PDB entry 3EUQ | X-ray diffraction, 2.10 A resolution | chains A and B

[Chain A (and B)]
Name: Putative uncharacterized protein
Organism: Neurospora crassa
Notes: chain B of this document is another copy of the same molecule, construct and numbering; everything in this record applies to it too
Reference sequence: Q7S6N4 (Q7S6N4_NEUCR); numbering as in UniProt (aligned over 10-388)
Amino-acid sequence (379 residues; numbered 10 to 388; the number before each row is that of its first residue):
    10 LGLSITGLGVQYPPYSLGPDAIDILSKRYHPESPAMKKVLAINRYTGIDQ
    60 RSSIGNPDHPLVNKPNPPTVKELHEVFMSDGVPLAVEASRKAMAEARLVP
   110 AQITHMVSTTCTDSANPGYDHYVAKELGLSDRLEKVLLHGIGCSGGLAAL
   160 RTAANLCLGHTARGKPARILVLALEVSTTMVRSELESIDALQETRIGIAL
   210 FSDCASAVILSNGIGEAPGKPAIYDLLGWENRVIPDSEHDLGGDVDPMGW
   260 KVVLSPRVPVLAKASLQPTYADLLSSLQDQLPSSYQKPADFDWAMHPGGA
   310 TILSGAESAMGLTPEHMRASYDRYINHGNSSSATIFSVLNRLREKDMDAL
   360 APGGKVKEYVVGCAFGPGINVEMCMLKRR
Differences from the reference sequence: engineered mutation Gly252 (Phe in Q7S6N4)
Modified / non-standard residues: Cys152 (3-sulfinoalanine; CSD)
Reported in the primary citation:
  - conformationally variable residues: Cys152, Met189, Phe210
  - mutagenesis - C152T: abolished catalytic activity
  - mutagenesis - C120S, M189T: decreased catalytic activity

[Chain A / chain B interface]
Pairs across the interface - 104 pairs, chain A then chain B:
  Leu10(A) - Arg172(B)
  Val79(A) - Val254(B)
  Val79(A) - Asp255(B)
  Val79(A) - Pro256(B)
  Lys80(A) - Val254(B)
  Lys80(A) - Asp255(B)
  Cys120(A) - Asn125(B)
  Ser123(A) - His148(B)  hydrogen bond
  Ser123(A) - Val254(B)
  Ser123(A) - Trp259(B)  hydrogen bond
  Ala124(A) - His148(B)
  Ala124(A) - Gly149(B)
  Ala124(A) - Gly252(B)
  Asn125(A) - Cys120(B)
  Asn125(A) - Gly149(B)
  Asn125(A) - Ile150(B)
  Asn125(A) - Gly151(B)
  Asn125(A) - Gly251(B)
  Asn125(A) - Gly252(B)  hydrogen bond (backbone-backbone)
  Pro126(A) - Gly149(B)
  Pro126(A) - Leu250(B)
  Pro126(A) - Pro376(B)
  Pro126(A) - Gly377(B)
  Gly127(A) - Gly149(B)  hydrogen bond (backbone-backbone)
  His130(A) - Val242(B)
  His130(A) - Glu247(B)  salt bridge
  His130(A) - Gly377(B)
  Tyr131(A) - Glu247(B)
  Lys134(A) - Asp245(B)  salt bridge
  Lys134(A) - Glu247(B)  salt bridge
  Asp140(A) - Arg241(B)  salt bridge
  Asp140(A) - Val242(B)  hydrogen bond (backbone-backbone)
  Arg141(A) - Glu239(B)  salt bridge
  Arg141(A) - Asn240(B)  hydrogen bond (side chain-backbone)
  Arg141(A) - Arg241(B)
  Leu142(A) - Asn240(B)  hydrogen bond (backbone-side chain)
  Glu143(A) - Arg160(B)  salt bridge
  Glu143(A) - Asn164(B)  hydrogen bond
  Glu143(A) - Asn240(B)
  Val145(A) - Leu147(B)  hydrophobic
  Val145(A) - Thr161(B)
  Leu146(A) - Leu146(B)
  Leu146(A) - Leu147(B)
  Leu146(A) - His148(B)  hydrogen bond (backbone-backbone)
  Leu147(A) - Val145(B)  hydrophobic
  Leu147(A) - Leu146(B)
  His148(A) - Ser123(B)  hydrogen bond
  His148(A) - Ala124(B)
  His148(A) - Leu146(B)  hydrogen bond (backbone-backbone)
  His148(A) - His148(B)
  Gly149(A) - Ala124(B)
  Gly149(A) - Asn125(B)
  Gly149(A) - Pro126(B)
  Gly149(A) - Gly127(B)  hydrogen bond (backbone-backbone)
  Ile150(A) - Asn125(B)
  Gly151(A) - Asn125(B)
  Arg160(A) - Glu143(B)  salt bridge
  Thr161(A) - Val145(B)
  Asn164(A) - Glu143(B)  hydrogen bond
  Asn164(A) - Asn164(B)
  Asn164(A) - Leu165(B)
  Asn164(A) - Gly168(B)
  Leu165(A) - Asn164(B)
  Leu165(A) - Leu165(B)  hydrophobic
  Leu167(A) - Leu167(B)
  Leu167(A) - Gly168(B)
  Leu167(A) - Ala171(B)
  Leu167(A) - Arg172(B)
  Gly168(A) - Asn164(B)
  Gly168(A) - Leu167(B)
  Gly168(A) - Gly168(B)
  Ala171(A) - Leu167(B)
  Ala171(A) - Ala171(B)  hydrophobic
  Arg172(A) - Leu10(B)
  Arg172(A) - Leu167(B)
  Trp238(A) - Arg172(B)
  Glu239(A) - Arg141(B)  salt bridge
  Asn240(A) - Arg141(B)  hydrogen bond
  Asn240(A) - Leu142(B)  hydrogen bond (side chain-backbone)
  Asn240(A) - Glu143(B)
  Arg241(A) - Asp140(B)  salt bridge
  Arg241(A) - Arg141(B)
  Val242(A) - His130(B)
  Val242(A) - Asp140(B)  hydrogen bond (backbone-backbone)
  Glu247(A) - His130(B)  salt bridge
  Glu247(A) - Tyr131(B)
  Glu247(A) - Lys134(B)  salt bridge
  Leu250(A) - Pro126(B)
  Gly251(A) - Asn125(B)
  Gly252(A) - Ala124(B)
  Gly252(A) - Asn125(B)  hydrogen bond (backbone-backbone)
  Val254(A) - Val79(B)  hydrophobic
  Val254(A) - Lys80(B)
  Val254(A) - His83(B)
  Val254(A) - Ser123(B)
  Asp255(A) - Val79(B)
  Pro256(A) - Thr78(B)
  Pro256(A) - Val79(B)
  Pro256(A) - Pro256(B)  hydrophobic
  Trp259(A) - Ser123(B)  hydrogen bond
  Pro376(A) - Asn125(B)
  Pro376(A) - Pro126(B)
  Gly377(A) - Pro126(B)
  Gly377(A) - His130(B)  hydrogen bond (backbone-side chain)
Interface residues without a listed pair, chain A (50 interface residues in all): Thr78, His83, His114, Asp253
Interface residues without a listed pair, chain B (51 interface residues in all): His114, Trp238, Asp253

[Summary]
50 residues of chain A and 51 residues of chain B are in contact; the contacts include 19 hydrogen bonds and
11 salt bridges. Among the polar pairs are His130(A)-Glu247(B), Lys134(A)-Asp245(B) and Lys134(A)-Glu247(B).
From the paper: C120S and M189T of chain A reduce catalytic activity; conformational variability at Cys152(A),
Met189(A) and Phe210(A).
Both chains are Putative uncharacterized protein (Neurospora crassa). Entry 3EUQ (X-ray structural of a type
III pentaketide synthase from Neurospora crassa) was determined by X-ray diffraction, deposited together with
3EUT and 3EUO.
